4DKQ - chain A; structure by X-ray diffraction, 1.89 A resolution.

== Chain A ==
Name: clade A/E 93TH057 HIV-1 gp120 core
Source organism: Human immunodeficiency virus type 1
Sequence (353 residues; each row starts with the number of its first residue; note: 96 numbers in that range are skipped by the numbering (no residue carries them; nothing is unmodelled there)):
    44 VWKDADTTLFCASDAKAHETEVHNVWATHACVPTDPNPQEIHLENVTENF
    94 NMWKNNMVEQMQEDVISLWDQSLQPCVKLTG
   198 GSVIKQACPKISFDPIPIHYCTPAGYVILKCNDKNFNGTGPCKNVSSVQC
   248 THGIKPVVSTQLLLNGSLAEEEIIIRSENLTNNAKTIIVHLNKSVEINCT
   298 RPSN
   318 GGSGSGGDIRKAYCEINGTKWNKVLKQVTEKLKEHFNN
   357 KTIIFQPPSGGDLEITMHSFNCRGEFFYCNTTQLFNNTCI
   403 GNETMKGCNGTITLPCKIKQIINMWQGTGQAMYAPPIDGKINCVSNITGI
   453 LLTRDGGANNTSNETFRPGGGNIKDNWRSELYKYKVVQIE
Not modelled in the structure: 318-323, 403-410
Disulfide bonds: C54-C74, C218-C247, C228-C239, C296-C331, C378-C445, C385-C418
Covalently attached groups: N-acetylglucosamine (NAG) linked to N234, N241, N262, N276, N289, N295, N334, N355, N386, N392, N448
Small-molecule neighbours: DMJ-I-228 (0LK; N-[(1S,2S)-2-carbamimidamido-2,3-dihydro-1H-inden-1-yl]-N'-(4-chloro-3-fluorophenyl)ethanediamide): W112, V255, S256, T257, D368, E370, I371, S375, F376, N377, F382, I424, N425, M426, W427, G429, G473, N474, I475
From the paper describing this entry:
  - binding site for DMJ-I-228: D368, M426

== In short ==
Ligands of chain A: DMJ-I-228. N-acetylglucosamine is covalently linked to N234, N241, N262, N276, N289 and
N295 and 5 more. The paper reports a binding site for DMJ-I-228 at D368 and M426.
Chain A is clade A/E 93TH057 HIV-1 gp120 core (Human immunodeficiency virus type 1); the structure, Crystal
structure of clade A/E 93TH057 HIV-1 gp120 core in complex with DMJ-I-228, was determined by X-ray
diffraction, deposited together with 4DKO, 4DKP and 4DKR.
